8E8Z - chains 1 and H of the 6 polymer chains in the assembly; structure by electron microscopy, 3.15 A resolution.

Chain 1:
Protein: Capsid protein VP1
Source organism: Human poliovirus 1 strain Sabin
UniProt: P03301 (POLG_POL1S); residues 22-302 here correspond to UniProt positions 601-881 (UniProt number = residue number + 579)
Chain sequence (281 residues; row label = number of the first residue in the row):
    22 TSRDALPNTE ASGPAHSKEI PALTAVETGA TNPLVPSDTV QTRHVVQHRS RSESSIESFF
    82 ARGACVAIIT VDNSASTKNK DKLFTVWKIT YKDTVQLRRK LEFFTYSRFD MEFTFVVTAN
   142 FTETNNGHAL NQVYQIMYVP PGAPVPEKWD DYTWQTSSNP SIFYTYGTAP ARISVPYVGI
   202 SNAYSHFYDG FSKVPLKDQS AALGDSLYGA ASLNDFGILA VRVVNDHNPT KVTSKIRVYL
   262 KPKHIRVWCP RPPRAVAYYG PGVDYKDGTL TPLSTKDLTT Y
Swiss-Prot annotation at these positions:
  - site: Tyr302 (Cleavage)

Chain H:
Protein: 9H2 Fab heavy chain
Source organism: Homo sapiens
Notes: antibody fragment or engineered binder
Chain sequence (124 residues; numbered 23 to 146; the number before each row is that of its first residue):
    23 LVQSGAELKK PGASVKFSCQ ASGFTFTTYD IHWVRQAPGQ GLEWMGMISP SRDSTIYAQK
    83 FQGRVTMTSD TSTSTVYMEL TSLRSEDTAL YYCATASRPS AWVFRSLYTY YYMDVWGTGT
   143 TVTV
Cystine bridges: Cys41-Cys115

Interface between chain 1 and chain H:
Residue-residue contacts (21):
  Val87(1) - Ser128(H)  hydrogen bond (backbone-side chain)
  Ala88(1) - Ser128(H)
  Ile89(1) - Ser128(H)  hydrogen bond (backbone-backbone)
  Ile89(1) - Leu129(H)  hydrophobic
  Ile90(1) - Val125(H)  hydrophobic
  Lys101(1) - Ser119(H)  hydrogen bond (side chain-backbone)
  Lys101(1) - Arg120(H)
  Leu104(1) - Pro121(H)  hydrophobic
  Leu104(1) - Ser122(H)
  Phe105(1) - Ala123(H)
  Thr106(1) - Ala123(H)  hydrogen bond (side chain-backbone)
  Thr106(1) - Val125(H)
  Val107(1) - Ala123(H)  hydrogen bond (backbone-backbone)
  Val107(1) - Trp124(H)
  Val107(1) - Val125(H)  hydrogen bond (backbone-backbone)
  Trp108(1) - Val125(H)
  Trp108(1) - Ser128(H)
  Lys109(1) - Trp124(H)
  Asp114(1) - Arg127(H)
  Asp114(1) - Ser128(H)  hydrogen bond (side chain-backbone)
  Val166(1) - Trp124(H)  hydrophobic
Other interface residues (no listed pair), chain 1 (16 interface residues in all): Asp102, Thr115, Ile239
Other interface residues (no listed pair), chain H (11 interface residues in all): Tyr51
From the paper, about this interface:
  - epitope / paratope residues, chain 1: Val87(1), Ile89(1), Phe105(1), Trp108(1)

In short:
16 residues of chain 1 face 11 of chain H across their interface, with 7 hydrogen bonds. Polar contacts
include Val87(1)-Ser128(H), Lys101(1)-Ser119(H) and Thr106(1)-Ala123(H). The paper reports epitope/paratope
residues Val87(1), Ile89(1) and Phe105(1) among others.
Chain 1 is Capsid protein VP1 (Human poliovirus 1 strain Sabin) and chain H is 9H2 Fab heavy chain (Homo
sapiens); the structure, 9H2 Fab-Sabin poliovirus 1 complex, was determined by electron microscopy (same
publication as 8E8L, 8E8R, 8E8S, 8E8X and 8E8Y).
